PDB entry 3BB4 | X-ray diffraction, 2.85 A resolution | chain A

# Chain A
Protein: T7I23.11 protein
Source organism: Arabidopsis thaliana
Reference sequence: O23680 (O23680_ARATH); residues 1-251 here = UniProt positions 1-251
Amino-acid sequence (262 residues; each row starts with the number of its first residue):
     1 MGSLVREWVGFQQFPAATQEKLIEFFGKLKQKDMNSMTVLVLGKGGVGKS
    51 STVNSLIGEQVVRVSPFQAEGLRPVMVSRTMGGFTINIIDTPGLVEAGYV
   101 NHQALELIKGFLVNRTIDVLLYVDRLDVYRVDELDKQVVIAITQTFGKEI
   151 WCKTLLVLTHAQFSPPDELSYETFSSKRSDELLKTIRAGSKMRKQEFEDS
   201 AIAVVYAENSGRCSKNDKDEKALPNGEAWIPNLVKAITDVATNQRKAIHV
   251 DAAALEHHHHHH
Disordered / not traced: 1-6, 68-71, 251-262
Sequence notes: engineered mutation Glu181 (Ser in O23680); expression tag (252-262)
Swiss-Prot annotation at these positions:
  - region (Homodimerization): Ser65 to Gln68, Arg125 to Arg130
  - binding site (GTP): Gly46 to Ser51, Ser65 to Glu70, His160, Glu208, Asn209
  - binding site (Mg(2+)): Ser50, Gln68
  - mutagenesis: Gly45 to Ser50 (Reduced GTPase activity and impaired interaction with TOC159), Arg130 (R130A: Loss of homidimerization and heterodimerization with TOC159, reduction of GTPase activity), Ser170 (S170A: Normal phosphorylation), Ser175 (S175A: Normal phosphorylation), Ser190 (S190A: Normal phosphorylation), Ser200 (S200A: Normal phosphorylation), Glu208 (E208Q: Normal GTPase activity, but weaker nucleotide binding), Asp217 (D217N: Normal GTPase activity), Asp219 (D219N: Normal GTPase activity), Glu220 (E220Q: Normal GTPase activity)
Ion coordination: Mg2+: Ser50 (together with GMP-PNP)
Small-molecule neighbours: GMP-PNP (GNP; phosphoaminophosphonic acid-guanylate ester): Lys44, Gly45, Gly46, Val47, Gly48, Lys49, Ser50, Ser51, Arg63, Val64, Ser65, Pro66, Thr91, Pro92, Gly93, Thr159, His160, Ala207, Glu208, Asn209, Ser210
Reported in the primary citation:
  - conformationally variable residues (order/disorder transition): Ala69 to Gly71

# Summary
Ligands of chain A: GMP-PNP. From UniProt: 15 GTP-binding residues, Mg2+-binding residues Ser50 and Gln68 and
15 mutagenesis sites. The paper reports conformational variability at Ala69.
Chain A is T7I23.11 protein (Arabidopsis thaliana); the structure, Crystal structure of Toc33 from Arabidopsis
thaliana in complex with Mg2+ and GMPPNP, was determined by X-ray diffraction, deposited together with 3BB1
and 3BB3.
